2ERJ - chains B and C of the 4 polymer chains in the assembly; structure by X-ray diffraction, 3.00 A resolution.

Chain B:
Name: Interleukin-2 receptor beta chain
Source organism: Homo sapiens
Reference sequence: P14784 (IL2RB_HUMAN); residues 1-206 here correspond to UniProt positions 25-230 (UniProt number = residue number + 24)
Sequence (219 residues; numbered -4 to 214; the number before each row is that of its first residue; numbers below 1 keep their minus sign (Gly-4 is residue -4)):
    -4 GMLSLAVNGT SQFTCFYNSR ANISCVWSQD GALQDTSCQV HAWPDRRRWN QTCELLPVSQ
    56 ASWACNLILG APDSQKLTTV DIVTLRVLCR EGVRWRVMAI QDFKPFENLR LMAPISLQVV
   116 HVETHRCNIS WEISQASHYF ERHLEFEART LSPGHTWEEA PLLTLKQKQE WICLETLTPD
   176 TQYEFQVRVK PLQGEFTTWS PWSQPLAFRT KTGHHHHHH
Not modelled in the structure: -4 to 5, 210-214
Differences from the reference sequence: cloning artifact (-4 to 0); expression tag (207-214)
Disulfide bonds: Cys10-Cys20, Cys33-Cys84, Cys48-Cys60
Covalent attachments: glycan linked to Asn17, Asn45, Asn123
From the paper describing this entry:
  - post-translational modification sites: Asn17
  - binding site for alpha-L-fucopyranose: Arg105, Leu106

Chain C:
Name: Cytokine receptor common gamma chain
Source organism: Homo sapiens
Reference sequence: P31785 (IL2RG_HUMAN); residues 1-233 here correspond to UniProt positions 23-255 (UniProt number = residue number + 22)
Sequence (247 residues; numbered -4 to 242; the number before each row is that of its first residue; numbers below 1 keep their minus sign (Gly-4 is residue -4)):
    -4 GMLSLLNTTI LTPNGNEDTT ADFFLTTMPT DSLSVSTLPL PEVQCFVFNV EYMNCTWQSS
    56 SEPQPTNLTL HYWYKNSDND KVQKCSHYLF SEEITSGCQL QKKEIHLYQT FVVQLQDPRE
   116 PRRQATQMLK LQNLVIPWAP ENLTLHKLSE SQLELNWNNR FLNHCLEHLV QYRTDWDHSW
   176 TEQSVDYRHK FSLPSVDGQK RYTFRVRSRF NPLCGSAQHW SEWSHPIHWG SNTSKENPRT
   236 GHHHHHH
Not modelled in the structure: -4 to 31, 227-242
Differences from the reference sequence: cloning artifact (-4 to 0); engineered mutation Gln53 (Asn75 in P31785); expression tag (234-242)
Disulfide bonds: Cys40-Cys50, Cys80-Cys93, Cys160-Cys209
Covalent attachments: N-acetylglucosamine (NAG) linked to Asn49, Asn62, Asn137
Curated features (UniProtKB/Swiss-Prot):
  - motif: Trp215 to Ser219 (WSXWS motif)
  - glycosylation (N-linked (GlcNAc...) asparagine): Asn2, Asn49, Asn62, Asn137, Asn227

Chain B / chain C interface:
Pairs across the interface (38; chain B residue first):
  Arg121(B) with Lys195(C)
  Glu136(B) with Pro207(C)
  Arg137(B) with Glu162(C), salt bridge; Ser179(C), hydrogen bond; Val180(C); Asp181(C); Arg183(C), hydrogen bond (backbone-side chain)
  His138(B) with Asp181(C), salt bridge; Tyr182(C); Arg183(C)
  Leu139(B) with Arg183(C), hydrogen bond (backbone-side chain)
  Leu157(B) with Gln147(C), hydrogen bond (backbone-side chain)
  Leu158(B) with Gln147(C); Pro189(C)
  Thr159(B) with Gln147(C), hydrogen bond (backbone-side chain); Ser187(C), hydrogen bond (backbone-side chain); Pro189(C)
  Leu160(B) with Ser187(C)
  Lys161(B) with Glu149(C), salt bridge; Arg183(C), hydrogen bond (backbone-side chain); Lys185(C); Ser187(C), hydrogen bond (backbone-side chain)
  Gln162(B) with Arg183(C); Phe186(C); Ser187(C), hydrogen bond (side chain-backbone)
  Lys163(B) with Gln178(C), hydrogen bond (backbone-side chain)
  Gln164(B) with Gln178(C); Phe186(C)
  Trp166(B) with Tyr167(C); Thr176(C)
  Ile167(B) with Pro189(C), hydrophobic
  Cys168(B) with Ser190(C)
  Leu169(B) with Ser190(C)
  Glu170(B) with Ser190(C), hydrogen bond (backbone-side chain); Lys195(C), salt bridge; Tyr197(C)
  Thr171(B) with Asp192(C)
  Leu187(B) with Arg183(C)
Also at the interface, not in a pair above, chain B (21 interface residues in all): Glu140
Also at the interface, not in a pair above, chain C (22 interface residues in all): Leu143, Val191
Interface features reported in the paper:
  - interface residues, chain B: Glu136(B), His138(B)
  - interface residues, chain C: Tyr182(C), Pro207(C)

Overview:
The interface between chain B and chain C involves 21 residues on one side and 22 on the other; the contacts
include 11 hydrogen bonds and 4 salt bridges. Among the polar pairs are Arg137(B)-Glu162(C),
His138(B)-Asp181(C) and Lys161(B)-Glu149(C). From the paper: a binding site for alpha-L-fucopyranose at
Arg105(B) and Leu106(B); interface residues Glu136(B), His138(B) and Tyr182(C) among others.
Chain B is Interleukin-2 receptor beta chain and chain C is Cytokine receptor common gamma chain, both from
Homo sapiens; the structure, Crystal structure of the heterotrimeric interleukin-2 receptor in complex with
interleukin-2, was determined by X-ray diffraction.
